PDB entry 8EI0 | X-ray diffraction, 1.47 A resolution | chains A and B

== Chain A ==
Name: E3 ubiquitin-protein ligase CHIP
From: Homo sapiens
Notes: EC 2.3.2.27; fragment: TPR domain
UniProtKB: Q9UNE7 (CHIP_HUMAN); residues 23-154 here = UniProt positions 23-154
Sequence (134 residues; row label = number of the first residue in the row):
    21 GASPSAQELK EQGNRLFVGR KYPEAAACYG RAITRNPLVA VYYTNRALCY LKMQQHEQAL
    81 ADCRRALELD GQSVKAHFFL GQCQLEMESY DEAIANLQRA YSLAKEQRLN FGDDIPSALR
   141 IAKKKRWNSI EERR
Disordered / not traced: 153-154
Differences from the reference sequence: expression tag (21-22)
UniProt features mapped onto this chain:
  - modified residue (Phosphoserine): S23, S25, S149
  - natural variant: E28 (E28K: In SCAR16), P57 (P57S: Found in a patient with progressive myoclonus epilepsy; uncertain significance), N65 (N65S: In SCAR16), A79 (A79D: In SCAR16; A79T: In SCAR16), L123 (L123V: In SCAR16), N130 (N130I: In SCAR16), K145 (K145Q: In SCAR16), W147 (W147C: In SCAR16)
  - mutagenesis: K30 (K30A: Loss of interaction with FOXP3 and its ability to ubiquitinate FOXP3. Loss of interaction with SMAD3, HSPA8, HSP90AA1 and HSP90AB1 ...)
Ligand contacts: N,N'-(1,4-phenylene)diacetamide (WHL): N130, F131, G132, D134

== Chain B ==
Name: H318
Sequence (13 residues; each row starts with the number of its first residue):
     5 XPCYEAWVLC EYX
Disordered / not traced: 17
Modified / non-standard residues: ACE (acetyl group) at position 5; NH2 (amino group) at position 17
Covalently attached groups: N,N'-(1,4-phenylene)diacetamide (WHL) linked to C7, C14
Ligand contacts: N,N'-(1,4-phenylene)diacetamide (WHL): A10, W11, Y16

== Chain A / chain B interface ==
Contacting residue pairs (22):
  N34(A) - V12(B)
  N34(A) - L13(B)
  F37(A) - V12(B)  hydrophobic
  Y49(A) - V12(B)
  N65(A) - V12(B)  hydrogen bond (side chain-backbone)
  L68(A) - Y8(B)  hydrophobic
  L68(A) - V12(B)  hydrophobic
  K72(A) - Y8(B)
  V94(A) - W11(B)  hydrophobic
  K95(A) - W11(B)  hydrogen bond (side chain-backbone)
  K95(A) - V12(B)  hydrogen bond (side chain-backbone)
  F98(A) - P6(B)  hydrophobic
  F98(A) - W11(B)
  F99(A) - Y8(B)  hydrophobic
  F99(A) - W11(B)  hydrophobic
  Q102(A) - P6(B)
  Q102(A) - Y8(B)  hydrogen bond
  L129(A) - Y16(B)  hydrophobic
  F131(A) - W11(B)  hydrophobic
  D134(A) - P6(B)
  D134(A) - C7(B)  hydrogen bond (side chain-backbone)
  D134(A) - W11(B)  hydrogen bond
Other interface residues (no listed pair), chain A (17 interface residues in all): V38, L71, I135
Other interface residues (no listed pair), chain B (9 interface residues in all): E9, C14

== Overview ==
Chain A and chain B form an interface of 17 and 9 residues respectively, with 6 hydrogen bonds. Among the
polar pairs are N65(A)-V12(B), K95(A)-W11(B) and K95(A)-V12(B). Ligands of chain A:
N,N'-(1,4-phenylene)diacetamide. Covalently linked N,N'-(1,4-phenylene)diacetamide: at C14(B). From UniProt:
one mutagenesis site on chain A.
Chain A is E3 ubiquitin-protein ligase CHIP (Homo sapiens) and chain B is H318; the structure, Crystal
structure of the STUB1 TPR domain in complex with H318, a Helicon Polypeptide, was determined by X-ray
diffraction together with 8EHZ, 8EI1, 8EI2, 8EI3, 8EI5, 8EI6 and 6 further entries from the same study.
